2XV1 - chain A; structure by X-ray diffraction, 2.15 A resolution.

Chain A:
Molecule: Iron-uptake system-binding protein
Organism: Bacillus subtilis
UniProtKB: P40409 (FEUA_BACSU); residues 2-298 here correspond to UniProt positions 21-317 (UniProt number = residue number + 19)
Chain sequence (311 residues; numbered 1 to 311; the number before each row is that of its first residue):
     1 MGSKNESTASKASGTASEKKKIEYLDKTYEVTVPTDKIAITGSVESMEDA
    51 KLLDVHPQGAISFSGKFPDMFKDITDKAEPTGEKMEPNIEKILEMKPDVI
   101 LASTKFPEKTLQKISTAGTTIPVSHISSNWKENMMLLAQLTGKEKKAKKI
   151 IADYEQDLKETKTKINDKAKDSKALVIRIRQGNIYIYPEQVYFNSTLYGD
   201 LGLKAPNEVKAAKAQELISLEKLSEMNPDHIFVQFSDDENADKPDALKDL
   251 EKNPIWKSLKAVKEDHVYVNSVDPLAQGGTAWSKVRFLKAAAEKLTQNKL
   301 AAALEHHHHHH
Not modelled in the structure: 1-17, 301-311
Construct notes: expression tag (1, 299-311)
Ligand contacts: ECA (n,n',n''-[benzene-1,3,5-triyltris(methylene)]tris(2,3-dihydroxybenzamide)): Gly42, Lys84, Met85, Lys105, Phe106, Pro107, His125, Arg178, Arg180, Tyr185, Tyr187, Val191, Ala214, Gln215, Glu239

Summary:
Bound to chain A: compound ECA.
Chain A is Iron-uptake system-binding protein (Bacillus subtilis); the structure, Crystal structure of the
triscatecholate siderophore binding protein FeuA from Bacillus subtilis complexed with Ferric MECAM, was
determined by X-ray diffraction together with 2XUZ from the same study.
